6TDV - chains D and O of the 38 polymer chains in the assembly; structure by electron microscopy, 2.80 A resolution.

== Chain D ==
Protein: ATPTB6
Organism: Euglena gracilis
Sequence (187 residues; row label = number of the first residue in the row):
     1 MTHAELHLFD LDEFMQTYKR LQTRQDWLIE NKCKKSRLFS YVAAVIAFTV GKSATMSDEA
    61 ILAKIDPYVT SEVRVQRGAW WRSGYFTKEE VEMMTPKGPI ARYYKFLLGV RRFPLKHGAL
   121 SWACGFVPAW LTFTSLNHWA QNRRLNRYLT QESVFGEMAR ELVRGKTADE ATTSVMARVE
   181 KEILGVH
Unresolved in the structure: 1

== Chain O ==
Protein: ATPEG3
Organism: Euglena gracilis
Sequence (116 residues; numbered 1 to 116; the number before each row is that of its first residue):
     1 MADHNKKDVG SWASPNEHLM FFDFSSWLLV DFGKRWERWV SFKKSFLTTT RSPYWSPQFF
    61 LLTFFQLRNS NVKLCENWNW APKGDDFNLL HNSAAEPFGR DLKAHLEREA GAKHHH
Unresolved in the structure: 1-13, 114-116
Ligand contacts:
  - 3-sn-phosphatidic acid (LPP; 2-(hexadecanoyloxy)-1-[(phosphonooxy)methyl]ethyl hexadecanoate), molecule 1: S25, S26, L28
  - 3-sn-phosphatidic acid (LPP), molecule 2: F32, R35, W36, R38, W39, F42

== Interface between chain D and chain O ==
Pairs across the interface (48):
  T2(D) - P53(O)
  T2(D) - Y54(O)
  T2(D) - F59(O)
  E5(D) - F59(O)
  E5(D) - L67(O)
  L6(D) - K44(O)  hydrogen bond (backbone-side chain)
  L6(D) - T48(O)
  F9(D) - V40(O)  hydrophobic
  F9(D) - K44(O)
  F9(D) - L62(O)
  F9(D) - T63(O)
  F9(D) - Q66(O)
  F9(D) - L67(O)  hydrophobic
  D12(D) - L67(O)
  D12(D) - S70(O)  hydrogen bond
  D12(D) - L74(O)
  M15(D) - L74(O)  hydrophobic
  Q16(D) - S70(O)
  Q16(D) - K73(O)
  Q16(D) - L74(O)
  K19(D) - K73(O)  hydrogen bond (side chain-backbone)
  K19(D) - L74(O)
  K19(D) - E76(O)  salt bridge
  Q22(D) - L74(O)  hydrogen bond (side chain-backbone)
  W27(D) - L74(O)
  W27(D) - C75(O)  hydrogen bond (side chain-backbone)
  W27(D) - N77(O)
  E30(D) - N71(O)  hydrogen bond (backbone-side chain)
  E30(D) - C75(O)  hydrogen bond (backbone-side chain)
  N31(D) - C75(O)  hydrogen bond
  C33(D) - N71(O)
  K34(D) - N71(O)
  R37(D) - R68(O)
  R37(D) - N71(O)
  R37(D) - V72(O)
  Y41(D) - F64(O)
  W130(D) - W55(O)  hydrogen bond (side chain-backbone)
  W130(D) - F60(O)  hydrophobic
  L131(D) - W55(O)  hydrophobic
  F133(D) - F60(O)  hydrophobic
  F133(D) - F64(O)  hydrophobic
  T134(D) - Y54(O)
  T134(D) - W55(O)
  S135(D) - Y54(O)
  N137(D) - F64(O)
  H138(D) - Y54(O)
  Q141(D) - L67(O)
  R144(D) - L67(O)
Interface residues without a listed pair, chain D (29 interface residues in all): H7, L8, E13, W139
Interface residues without a listed pair, chain O (27 interface residues in all): W36, L47, S52, S56, P57

== Overview ==
The interface between chain D and chain O involves 29 residues on one side and 27 on the other; the contacts
include 9 hydrogen bonds and 1 salt bridge. Among the polar pairs are K19(D)-E76(O), L6(D)-K44(O) and
D12(D)-S70(O). Chain O binds 3-sn-phosphatidic acid.
Chain D is ATPTB6 and chain O is ATPEG3, both from Euglena gracilis; the structure, Cryo-EM structure of
Euglena gracilis mitochondrial ATP synthase, membrane region, was determined by electron microscopy together
with 6TDU, 6TDW, 6TDX, 6TDY, 6TDZ and 6TE0 from the same study.
